PDB entry 9QR3 | X-ray diffraction, 1.34 A resolution | chains B and D of the 6 polymer chains in the assembly

[Chain B]
Name: Beta subunit of the Methyl-coenzyme M reductase from ANME-2c
From: Candidatus Methanogasteraceae archaeon
Notes: EC 2.8.4.1
Chain sequence (434 residues; each row starts with the number of its first residue):
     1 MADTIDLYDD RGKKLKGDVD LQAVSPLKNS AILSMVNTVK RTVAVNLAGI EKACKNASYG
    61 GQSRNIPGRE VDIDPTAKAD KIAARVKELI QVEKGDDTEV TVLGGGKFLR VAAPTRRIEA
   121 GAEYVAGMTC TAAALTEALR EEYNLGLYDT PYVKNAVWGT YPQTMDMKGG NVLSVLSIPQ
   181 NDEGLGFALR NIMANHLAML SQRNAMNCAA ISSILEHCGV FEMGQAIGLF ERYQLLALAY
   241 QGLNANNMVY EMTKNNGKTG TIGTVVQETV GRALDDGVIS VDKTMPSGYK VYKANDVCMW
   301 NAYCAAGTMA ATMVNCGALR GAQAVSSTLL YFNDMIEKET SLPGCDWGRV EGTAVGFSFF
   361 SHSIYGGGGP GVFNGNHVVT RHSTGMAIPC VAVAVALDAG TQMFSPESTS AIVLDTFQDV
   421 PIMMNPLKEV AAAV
Not modelled in the structure: 1
Ligand contacts:
  - 1-thioethanesulfonic acid (COM): Phe359, Ser363, Tyr365
  - factor 430 (F43): Ser363, Ile364, Tyr365
  - Coenzyme B (TP7): Phe359, Phe360, Tyr365, Gly366, Gly367, His377, Val378, Val379

[Chain D]
Name: Alpha subunit of the Methyl-coenzyme M reductase from ANME-2c
From: Candidatus Methanogasteraceae archaeon
Notes: EC 2.8.4.1
Chain sequence (561 residues; each row starts with the number of its first residue):
     1 MAYKYPSEKL FVEALKSKFA GLDLSDQKVK YVRAGYLQNA RKREFQAAGE RVAEQRGMQQ
    61 YDVNVHLGGM TLGQRQLVPY KLSTRPDIVE GDDLHYVNNP AMQQMWDDMK RTIIVGMDLA
   121 HETLEKRLGK EVTPESIAGY MEAVNHTMPG AAIVQEHMVE THPGLVDDCY VKMFTGDDEL
   181 ADEIDSQYVI NINDLFDKEG QNEKLKAAIG KTTWQAVHIP TIVVRCCDGG NTSRWSAMQI
   241 GMSFIAAYNM CAGEAAVADL AFAAKHAAAV QMAEMLPARR ARSPNEPGGL SFGYCADMVQ
   301 TLRVKPEDPV WYTLEVVACG TMLYDQIWLG SYMSGGVGFT QYATAAYTND VLDDFTYYGY
   361 DYALNKYGDD GTAPNDLATA TDLATEVTLN GMECYEDYPT LLEDHFGGSX RAGILAAASA
   421 CTTGIATGNS QVALSAXYMS MYVHKEGWGR LGFFGYDLQX QCGATNVCSY QGDEGCCLEL
   481 RGANYPNYAM NVGHQGEYAG FTGSAHAGAH DAYCCNPLIK VCFADPSLVF DFSYIRKEYA
   541 KGAMRTFRPA GERSLVIPAG V
Not modelled in the structure: 1
Modified positions: His266 (N1-methylated histidine; MHS); Arg280 (5-methyl-arginine; AGM); MGN (2-methyl-glutamine) at position 410, TRX (6-hydroxytryptophan) at position 437, DYA (didehydroaspartate) at position 460; Gly455 (thioglycin; GL3); Cys462 (S-methylcysteine; SMC)
Metal / ion sites: factor 430 Ni: Gln155 (together with 1-thioethanesulfonic acid); K+: Val224, Arg225, Cys227 (shared with 3 residues of chain A); Na+: Ser554 (shared with 1 residue of chain J)
Ligand contacts:
  - 1-thioethanesulfonic acid (COM): Tyr342, Phe453, Phe454, Gly455
  - factor 430 (F43), molecule 1: Ala151, Ala152, Ile153, Val154, Gln155, Met158, Val159, Met238, Gln239, Met242, Ile245, Ala252, Gly253
  - factor 430 (F43), molecule 2: Gly335, Gly336, Val337, Gly338, Phe339, Thr340, Gln341, Tyr342, Phe406, Gly407, MGN_410, Gly452, Phe453
  - Coenzyme B (TP7), molecule 1: Arg234, Lys265, His266
  - Coenzyme B (TP7), molecule 2: Arg279, Arg280, Leu329, Met333, Ser334, Phe339, Phe453, Ala489, Met490, Asn491, Val492

[How chain B and chain D interact]
Contacting residue pairs (102):
  Gln62(B) with Ala269(D), hydrogen bond (side chain-backbone); Asn516(D), hydrogen bond (backbone-side chain)
  Ser63(B) with Trp214(D); Asn516(D); Pro517(D); Leu518(D)
  Arg64(B) with Tyr294(D), hydrogen bond; Leu480(D); Cys515(D); Asn516(D)
  Asn65(B) with Tyr513(D), hydrogen bond; Cys514(D); Cys515(D), hydrogen bond (backbone-backbone)
  Ile66(B) with Cys477(D), hydrophobic; Glu479(D); His506(D); Cys514(D)
  Pro67(B) with His506(D); Asp511(D); Tyr513(D), hydrophobic; Cys514(D)
  Arg69(B) with Asn375(D); Gly428(D), hydrogen bond (side chain-backbone); Asn429(D)
  Thr136(B) with Tyr470(D)
  Glu137(B) with Tyr470(D), hydrogen bond
  Arg140(B) with Tyr470(D), hydrogen bond
  Leu147(B) with Cys468(D)
  Tyr148(B) with Asn375(D); Leu377(D); Gln431(D); Val432(D), hydrophobic; Ser435(D), hydrogen bond; Val467(D), hydrophobic; Cys468(D), hydrophobic
  Thr150(B) with Tyr470(D)
  Pro151(B) with Val467(D)
  Tyr152(B) with Cys477(D), hydrophobic; Glu479(D), hydrogen bond
  Lys154(B) with Tyr470(D); Gln471(D); Gly472(D), hydrogen bond (side chain-backbone); Gly475(D), hydrogen bond (side chain-backbone)
  Asn155(B) with Cys476(D); Cys477(D), hydrogen bond (side chain-backbone); Leu480(D)
  Trp158(B) with Gly472(D)
  Tyr161(B) with Gly472(D)
  Pro162(B) with Gly472(D); Asp473(D); Gly475(D); Asn484(D); Tyr485(D), hydrophobic; Pro486(D)
  Gln163(B) with Gly288(D), hydrogen bond (side chain-backbone); Gly289(D), hydrogen bond (side chain-backbone); Leu290(D); Leu480(D); Gly482(D), hydrogen bond (side chain-backbone); Ala483(D); Asn484(D), hydrogen bond (side chain-backbone); Tyr485(D), hydrogen bond (side chain-backbone)
  Thr164(B) with Glu274(D)
  Met165(B) with Met275(D), hydrophobic; Leu276(D); Pro277(D)
  Lys168(B) with Glu274(D)
  Gln323(B) with Arg127(D), hydrogen bond; Ala255(D)
  Ser361(B) with Ala255(D); Ala258(D)
  His362(B) with Gly253(D); Glu254(D), hydrogen bond (backbone-backbone); Ala255(D); Ala258(D)
  Ser363(B) with Val257(D); Ala258(D); Ala261(D)
  Ile364(B) with Met238(D); Met242(D), hydrophobic; Ile245(D), hydrophobic; Val257(D), hydrophobic; Ala261(D)
  Tyr365(B) with Met238(D), hydrophobic; Lys265(D), hydrogen bond (backbone-side chain)
  Gly366(B) with Lys265(D)
  Gly367(B) with Phe262(D)
  Gly368(B) with Ala258(D)
  Gly369(B) with Asp259(D)
  Val372(B) with Phe262(D), hydrophobic
  Gly400(B) with Lys126(D), hydrogen bond (backbone-side chain)
  Thr401(B) with Arg127(D)
  Gln402(B) with Lys126(D); Arg127(D)
  Met403(B) with Leu119(D); Glu122(D); Thr123(D); Lys126(D); Asp259(D)
  Phe404(B) with Asp259(D); Phe262(D), hydrophobic; Ala267(D), hydrophobic
Other interface residues (no listed pair), chain B (43 interface residues in all): Tyr59, Thr160, Phe360
Other interface residues (no listed pair), chain D (67 interface residues in all): Gly241, Ala263, Val270, Ser291, Asp376, Ser430, Ser469, Arg481

[In short]
43 residues of chain B and 67 residues of chain D are in contact; the contacts include 22 hydrogen bonds.
Polar contacts include Gln62(B)-Ala269(D), Gln62(B)-Asn516(D) and Arg64(B)-Tyr294(D). One factor 430 molecule
and one Coenzyme B molecule are bound between chain B and chain D.
Chain B is Beta subunit of the Methyl-coenzyme M reductase from ANME-2c and chain D is Alpha subunit of the
Methyl-coenzyme M reductase from ANME-2c, both from Candidatus Methanogasteraceae archaeon; the structure,
Methyl-coenzyme M reductase of an ANME-2c from a microbial enrichment, was determined by X-ray diffraction,
deposited together with 9QQT, 9QM5 and 9QR1.
